Entry 1P3E (X-ray diffraction, 1.72 A resolution); this record covers chain A.

== Chain A ==
Molecule: glutamyl-endopeptidase
Source organism: Bacillus intermedius
UniProt: Q9EXR9 (Q9EXR9_BACIN); residues 1-215 here correspond to UniProt positions 89-303 (UniProt number = residue number + 88)
Sequence (215 residues; each row starts with the number of its first residue):
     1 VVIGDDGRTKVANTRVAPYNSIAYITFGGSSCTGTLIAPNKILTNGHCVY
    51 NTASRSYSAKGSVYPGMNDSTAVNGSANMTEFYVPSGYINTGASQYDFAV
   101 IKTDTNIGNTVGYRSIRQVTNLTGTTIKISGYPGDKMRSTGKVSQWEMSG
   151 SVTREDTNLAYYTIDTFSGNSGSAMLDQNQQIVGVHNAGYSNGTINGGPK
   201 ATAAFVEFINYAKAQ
Disulfide bonds: Cys32-Cys48

== In short ==
Chain A is glutamyl-endopeptidase (Bacillus intermedius); the structure, Structure of Glu endopeptidase in
complex with MPD, was determined by X-ray diffraction (same publication as 1P3C).
